7O55 - chains B and C of the 3 polymer chains in the assembly; structure by X-ray diffraction, 1.95 A resolution.

[Chain B]
Protein: Serine protease NS3
From: Zika virus
Notes: EC 3.4.21.91, 3.6.1.15, 3.6.4.13
UniProtKB: Q32ZE1 (POLG_ZIKV); residues 1-177 here correspond to UniProt positions 1499-1675 (UniProt number = residue number + 1498)
Sequence (178 residues; numbered 0 to 177; the number before each row is that of its first residue; numbering starts at 0):
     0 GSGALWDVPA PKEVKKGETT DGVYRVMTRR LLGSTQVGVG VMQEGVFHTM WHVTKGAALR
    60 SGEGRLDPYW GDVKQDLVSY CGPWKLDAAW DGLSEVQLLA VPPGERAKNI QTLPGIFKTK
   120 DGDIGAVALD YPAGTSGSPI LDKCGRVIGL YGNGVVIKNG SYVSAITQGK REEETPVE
Unresolved in the structure: 0-17, 172-177
Sequence notes: expression tag (0); conflict K107 (Arg1605 in Q32ZE1)
Curated features (UniProtKB/Swiss-Prot):
  - active site (Charge relay system): H51, D75, S135

[Chain C]
Protein: Inhibitor MI-2231
Sequence (6 residues; row label = number of the first residue in the row):
     1 KKXGXA
Covalently attached groups: covalent link K1-A6
Modified positions: V7T ((2R)-6-azanyl-2-carbamimidamido-hexanoic acid) at position 3; BAL (beta-alanine) at position 5; A6 (D-alanine; DAL)

[Chain B / chain C interface]
Contacting residue pairs (19; chain B residue first):
  H51(B) with K2(C)
  D129(B) with V7T_3(C), hydrogen bond (side chain-backbone)
  Y130(B) with V7T_3(C); G4(C)
  A132(B) with K2(C); V7T_3(C)
  S135(B) with K2(C); V7T_3(C)
  Y150(B) with V7T_3(C)
  G151(B) with K1(C); K2(C); V7T_3(C)
  N152(B) with K2(C), hydrogen bond
  G153(B) with K1(C), hydrogen bond (backbone-backbone)
  V155(B) with V7T_3(C); A6(C)
  G159(B) with V7T_3(C)
  Y161(B) with K1(C), hydrogen bond (side chain-backbone); V7T_3(C)
Also at the interface, not in a pair above, chain B (15 interface residues in all): D75, P131, V154

[Overview]
The interface between chain B and chain C involves 15 residues on one side and 5 on the other; the contacts
include 4 hydrogen bonds. Polar contacts include D129(B)-V7T_3(C), N152(B)-K2(C) and Y161(B)-K1(C). Curated
annotation (UniProt) lists 3 active-site residues on chain B.
Here chain B is Serine protease NS3 (Zika virus) and chain C is Inhibitor MI-2231. Entry 7O55 (Crystal
Structure of Unlinked NS2B-NS3 Protease from Zika Virus in Complex with Inhibitor MI-2231) was determined by
X-ray diffraction, deposited together with 7O2M, 7OBV, 7OC2, 7PFQ, 7PFY, 7PFZ and 5 further entries.
